PDB entry 2YF4 | X-ray diffraction, 1.70 A resolution | chains A and B

== Chain A (and B) ==
Name: Mazg-like nucleoside triphosphate pyrophosphohydrolase
Source organism: Deinococcus radiodurans
Notes: EC 3.6.1.19; chain B of this document is another copy of the same molecule, construct and numbering; everything in this record applies to it too
Reference sequence: Q9RS96 (Q9RS96_DEIRA); numbering as in UniProt (aligned over 1-148)
Chain sequence (154 residues; row label = number of the first residue in the row; numbers below 1 keep their minus sign (Gly-5 is residue -5)):
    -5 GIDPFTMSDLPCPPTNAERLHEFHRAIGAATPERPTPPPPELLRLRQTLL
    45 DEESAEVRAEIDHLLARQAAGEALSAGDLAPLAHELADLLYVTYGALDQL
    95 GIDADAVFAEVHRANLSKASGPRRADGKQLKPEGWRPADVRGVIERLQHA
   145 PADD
Unresolved in the structure: 145-148 (chain B: 1-4, 145-148)
Sequence notes: expression tag (-5 to 0)
What the authors report for this chain:
  - contacts within the chain: His18-Ala23, His15-Thr25, Thr25-Asp92, Arg28-Thr30, Arg28-Gly95, Pro29-Gly95, Thr30-Leu94, Pro33-Leu36, Pro33-Glu35
  - self-association interface (contacts with another copy of this molecule); pairs are residue here / residue on that copy: Pro32-Gln62 (hydrogen bond)
  - conformationally variable residues (loop rearrangement): Ser114 to Glu127
  - catalytic residues: Asp82, Asn109, Lys112 (proposed by the authors, not directly observed)

== Interface between chain A and chain B ==
Contacting residue pairs (126; chain A residue first):
  Pro5(A) with Cys6(B), hydrogen bond (backbone-side chain)
  Cys6(A) with Cys6(B), disulfide; Pro7(B)
  Asn10(A) with Tyr88(B), hydrogen bond; Asp99(B), hydrogen bond; Phe102(B)
  Arg13(A) with Phe102(B); His106(B)
  Leu14(A) with Phe102(B), hydrophobic
  Glu16(A) with His106(B), salt bridge; Leu110(B)
  Phe17(A) with Asn109(B)
  Ala20(A) with Leu110(B), hydrophobic; Ala113(B)
  Ile21(A) with Ala113(B), hydrophobic; Arg117(B), hydrogen bond (backbone-side chain)
  Pro29(A) with Ala70(B), hydrophobic
  Thr30(A) with Leu73(B)
  Pro31(A) with Leu68(B); Ser69(B); Ala70(B)
  Pro32(A) with Gln62(B), hydrogen bond (backbone-side chain); Leu73(B)
  Pro34(A) with Leu59(B); Gln62(B)
  Leu37(A) with Ile55(B); Leu58(B), hydrophobic; Leu59(B), hydrophobic; Gln62(B)
  Arg38(A) with Leu59(B)
  Gln41(A) with Arg52(B), hydrogen bond (side chain-backbone); Ile55(B); Asp56(B), hydrogen bond; Leu59(B)
  Leu44(A) with Val51(B), hydrophobic; Leu80(B), hydrophobic; Leu83(B), hydrophobic
  Asp45(A) with Arg52(B), salt bridge
  Ser48(A) with Ser48(B); Arg52(B)
  Val51(A) with Leu44(B), hydrophobic
  Arg52(A) with Gln41(B); Asp45(B), salt bridge
  Ile55(A) with Leu37(B); Gln41(B)
  Asp56(A) with Gln41(B)
  Leu58(A) with Leu37(B), hydrophobic
  Leu59(A) with Pro34(B); Leu37(B), hydrophobic; Arg38(B)
  Gln62(A) with Pro32(B), hydrogen bond (side chain-backbone); Pro34(B); Leu37(B)
  Leu68(A) with Pro31(B)
  Ser69(A) with Pro31(B)
  Ala70(A) with Pro29(B), hydrophobic; Pro31(B); Ile138(B); Gln142(B)
  Gly71(A) with Arg135(B), hydrogen bond (backbone-side chain)
  Leu73(A) with Thr30(B); Pro32(B)
  Ala74(A) with Val134(B); Arg135(B)
  Pro75(A) with Arg135(B)
  Leu76(A) with Leu94(B), hydrophobic
  Ala77(A) with Leu91(B), hydrophobic; Ile96(B), hydrophobic; Val101(B)
  His78(A) with Val105(B); Val134(B)
  Leu80(A) with Leu44(B), hydrophobic; Thr87(B); Ala90(B), hydrophobic; Leu91(B), hydrophobic
  Ala81(A) with Val101(B), hydrophobic; Val105(B), hydrophobic
  Asp82(A) with Val105(B)
  Leu83(A) with Leu44(B), hydrophobic; Thr87(B)
  Leu84(A) with Leu84(B), hydrophobic; Thr87(B); Tyr88(B), hydrophobic; Phe102(B), hydrophobic
  Tyr85(A) with Phe102(B), hydrophobic; His106(B), hydrogen bond; Asn109(B)
  Thr87(A) with Leu80(B); Leu83(B); Leu84(B)
  Tyr88(A) with Asn10(B), hydrogen bond; Leu84(B), hydrophobic; Tyr88(B), hydrogen bond
  Leu91(A) with Ala77(B), hydrophobic; Leu80(B), hydrophobic
  Leu94(A) with Leu76(B), hydrophobic
  Ile96(A) with Ala77(B), hydrophobic
  Asp99(A) with Asn10(B), hydrogen bond
  Val101(A) with Ala77(B); Ala81(B), hydrophobic
  Phe102(A) with Asn10(B); Arg13(B); Leu14(B), hydrophobic; Leu84(B), hydrophobic; Tyr85(B), hydrophobic
  Val105(A) with His78(B); Ala81(B), hydrophobic; Asp82(B); Tyr85(B), hydrophobic
  His106(A) with Arg13(B); Glu16(B), salt bridge; Tyr85(B), hydrogen bond
  Asn109(A) with Phe17(B); Tyr85(B)
  Leu110(A) with Glu16(B); Ala20(B), hydrophobic
  Ala113(A) with Ala20(B); Ile21(B), hydrophobic
  Arg117(A) with Ile21(B), hydrogen bond (side chain-backbone)
  Val134(A) with Ala74(B); His78(B)
  Arg135(A) with Gly71(B), hydrogen bond (side chain-backbone); Ala74(B); Pro75(B)
  Ile138(A) with Ala70(B)
  Gln142(A) with Ala70(B)
Other interface residues (no listed pair), chain A (66 interface residues in all): Pro7, Pro33, Ala90, Gln123, Ala132
Other interface residues (no listed pair), chain B (64 interface residues in all): Pro33, Ala132
Inter-chain disulfides: Cys6(A)-Cys6(B)
Interface features reported in the paper:
  - specific contacts: Cys6(A)-Cys6(B)

== In short ==
The interface between chain A and chain B involves 66 residues on one side and 64 on the other; the contacts
include 1 disulfide bond, 16 hydrogen bonds and 4 salt bridges. Polar contacts include Glu16(A)-His106(B),
Asp45(A)-Arg52(B) and Pro5(A)-Cys6(B). The paper describes a contact between Cys6(A) and Cys6(B). From the
paper: catalytic residues Asp82(A), Asn109(A) and Lys112(A); conformational variability at Ser114(A).
Chain A and chain B are both Mazg-like nucleoside triphosphate pyrophosphohydrolase (Deinococcus radiodurans);
the structure, Crystal structure of DR2231, the MazG-like protein from Deinococcus radiodurans, Apo structure,
was determined by X-ray diffraction together with 2YEU, 2YF3, 2YF9, 2YFC and 2YFD from the same study.
